PDB entry 6PXK | X-ray diffraction, 3.65 A resolution | chains A and B of the 7 polymer chains in the assembly

Chain A (and B):
Molecule: ATP-dependent protease ATPase subunit HslU
Source organism: Escherichia coli
Notes: chain B of this document is another copy of the same molecule, construct and numbering; everything in this record applies to it too
UniProt: C3SIX7 (C3SIX7_ECOLX); residues 2-443 here = UniProt positions 2-443
Sequence (448 residues; numbered -4 to 443; the number before each row is that of its first residue; numbers below 1 keep their minus sign (His-4 is residue -4)):
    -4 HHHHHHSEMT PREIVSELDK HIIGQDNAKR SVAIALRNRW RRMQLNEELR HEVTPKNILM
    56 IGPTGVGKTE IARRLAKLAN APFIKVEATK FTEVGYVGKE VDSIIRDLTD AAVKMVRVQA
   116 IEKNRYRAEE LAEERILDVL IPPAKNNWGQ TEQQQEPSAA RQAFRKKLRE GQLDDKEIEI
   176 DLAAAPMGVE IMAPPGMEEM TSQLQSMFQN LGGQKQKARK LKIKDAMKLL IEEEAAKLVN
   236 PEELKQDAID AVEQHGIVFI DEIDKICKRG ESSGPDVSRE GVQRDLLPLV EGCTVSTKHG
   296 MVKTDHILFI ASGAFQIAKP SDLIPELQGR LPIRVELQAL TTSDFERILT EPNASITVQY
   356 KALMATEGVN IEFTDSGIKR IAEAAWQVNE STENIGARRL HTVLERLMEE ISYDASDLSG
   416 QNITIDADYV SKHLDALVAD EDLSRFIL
Not modelled in the structure: -4 to 0, 90-92, 140-150, 179-180, 207-209, 264-267 (chain B: -4 to -1, 90-93, 143-151, 180-209, 264-267)
Modified residues: Mse4, Mse38, Mse55, Mse110, Mse182, Mse187, Mse192, Mse195, Mse202, Mse222, Mse296, Mse359, Mse403 (selenomethionine; parent Met)
Differences from the reference sequence: expression tag (-4 to 1)
Ligand contacts: ADP (adenosine-5'-diphosphate): His16, Ile17, Ile18, Pro58, Thr59, Gly60, Val61, Gly62, Lys63, Thr64, Glu65, Asp256, Leu335, Ile343, Pro347, Ala392, Arg393

Interface between chain A and chain B:
Residue-residue contacts (85; chain A residue first):
  Thr59(A) - Pro320(B)
  Thr59(A) - Glu321(B)
  Lys80(A) - Glu286(B)  salt bridge
  Glu82(A) - Arg279(B)  salt bridge
  Glu82(A) - Leu282(B)
  Thr84(A) - Arg279(B)
  Lys85(A) - Asp280(B)
  Glu88(A) - Asp280(B)
  Glu172(A) - Arg122(B)
  Glu174(A) - Lys232(B)  salt bridge
  Mse187(A) - Lys293(B)
  Glu193(A) - Arg101(B)
  Glu193(A) - Lys293(B)
  Ala213(A) - Lys232(B)
  Arg214(A) - Ala231(B)
  Arg214(A) - Lys232(B)
  Arg214(A) - Val234(B)
  Arg214(A) - Asn235(B)
  Arg214(A) - Pro236(B)
  Lys215(A) - Leu126(B)
  Lys215(A) - Glu229(B)  salt bridge
  Lys215(A) - Lys232(B)  hydrogen bond (backbone-backbone)
  Lys215(A) - Leu233(B)
  Leu216(A) - Asn235(B)
  Leu216(A) - Glu238(B)
  Asp220(A) - Glu238(B)
  Leu224(A) - Asn235(B)
  Leu224(A) - Glu237(B)
  Asp256(A) - Glu321(B)
  Glu257(A) - Arg279(B)  salt bridge
  Lys260(A) - Arg279(B)
  Gln354(A) - Glu47(B)
  Ala357(A) - Leu40(B)
  Leu358(A) - Arg36(B)
  Leu358(A) - Leu40(B)  hydrophobic
  Leu358(A) - Lys51(B)
  Mse359(A) - Arg36(B)
  Thr361(A) - Trp35(B)
  Thr361(A) - Arg36(B)
  Thr361(A) - Gln39(B)
  Thr361(A) - Leu40(B)
  Glu362(A) - Arg32(B)  salt bridge
  Glu362(A) - Trp35(B)
  Glu362(A) - Arg36(B)  salt bridge
  Glu388(A) - Ser316(B)
  Ile390(A) - Pro320(B)  hydrophobic
  Ile390(A) - Gln323(B)
  Arg393(A) - Pro320(B)  hydrogen bond (side chain-backbone)
  Arg393(A) - Glu321(B)  salt bridge
  Arg393(A) - Gly324(B)
  His396(A) - Lys51(B)
  His396(A) - Gly324(B)  hydrogen bond (side chain-backbone)
  His396(A) - Pro327(B)
  Thr397(A) - Gln323(B)
  Glu400(A) - Lys51(B)
  Glu400(A) - Ile328(B)
  Arg401(A) - Arg329(B)  hydrogen bond (side chain-backbone)
  Glu404(A) - Ile29(B)
  Ser407(A) - Ile29(B)
  Ser407(A) - Arg36(B)  hydrogen bond (backbone-side chain)
  Tyr408(A) - Pro6(B)  hydrophobic
  Tyr408(A) - Arg7(B)
  Tyr408(A) - Val10(B)
  Tyr408(A) - Arg25(B)
  Tyr408(A) - Ile29(B)  hydrophobic
  Asp409(A) - Arg7(B)  salt bridge
  Ala410(A) - Arg36(B)
  Ser411(A) - Thr5(B)
  Ser411(A) - Pro6(B)
  Ser411(A) - Arg32(B)
  Asp412(A) - Arg7(B)  salt bridge
  Asp437(A) - Lys314(B)  salt bridge
  Leu438(A) - Glu331(B)
  Arg440(A) - Lys314(B)
  Arg440(A) - Pro315(B)
  Arg440(A) - Ser316(B)
  Arg440(A) - Arg329(B)
  Phe441(A) - Ile56(B)  hydrophobic
  Phe441(A) - Phe310(B)  hydrophobic
  Phe441(A) - Lys314(B)
  Phe441(A) - Pro315(B)
  Phe441(A) - Arg329(B)  hydrogen bond (backbone-side chain)
  Ile442(A) - Arg329(B)
  Ile442(A) - Glu331(B)
  Leu443(A) - Arg329(B)
Other interface residues (no listed pair), chain A (57 interface residues in all): Arg68, Arg69, Gly93, Lys94, Lys109, Leu177, Glu185, Pro190, Lys223, Lys293, Ala349, Arg394
Other interface residues (no listed pair), chain B (54 interface residues in all): Ala28, Asn33, Leu44, Val48, Val89, Glu95, Asp242, Gly276, Mse296, Lys298, Val330

Summary:
57 residues of chain A face 54 of chain B across their interface, with 6 hydrogen bonds and 11 salt bridges.
Among the polar pairs are Lys80(A)-Glu286(B), Glu82(A)-Arg279(B) and Glu174(A)-Lys232(B). Bound to chain A:
ADP.
Both chains are ATP-dependent protease ATPase subunit HslU (Escherichia coli). Entry 6PXK (3.65 Angstroms
resolution structure of HslU with an axial-channel plug) was determined by X-ray diffraction, deposited
together with 6PXI and 6PXL.
